Entry 2M5E (solution NMR); this record covers chains A and B.

# Chain A
Name: Calmodulin
From: Paramecium tetraurelia
UniProt: P07463 (CALM_PARTE); residues 76-148 here correspond to UniProt positions 77-149 (UniProt number = residue number + 1)
Sequence (73 residues; each row starts with the number of its first residue):
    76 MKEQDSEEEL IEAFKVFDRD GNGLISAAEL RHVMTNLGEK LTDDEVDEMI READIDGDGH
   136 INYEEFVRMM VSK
Curated features (UniProtKB/Swiss-Prot):
  - binding site (Ca(2+)): Asp93, Asp95, Asn97, Glu104, Asp129, Asp131, Asp133, His135, Glu140
  - modified residue: Lys115 (N6,N6,N6-trimethyllysine)

# Chain B
Name: Sodium channel protein type 2 subunit alpha
From: Rattus norvegicus
UniProt: P04775 (SCN2A_RAT); numbering as in UniProt (aligned over 1901-1927)
Sequence (27 residues; numbered 1901 to 1927; the number before each row is that of its first residue):
  1901 KRKQEEVSAI VIQRAYRRYL LKQKVKK
From the paper describing this entry:
  - conformationally variable residues (domain motion): Ile1912

# Interface between chain A and chain B
Residue-residue contacts (16):
  Glu84(A) with Tyr1916(B); Leu1920(B)
  Leu85(A) with Tyr1916(B)
  Glu87(A) with Gln1923(B)
  Ala88(A) with Tyr1916(B)
  Val91(A) with Tyr1919(B)
  Met109(A) with Val1911(B); Ile1912(B); Ala1915(B)
  Leu112(A) with Ala1915(B)
  Glu114(A) with Val1911(B)
  Glu123(A) with Lys1903(B); Gln1904(B)
  Met124(A) with Ile1912(B)
  Glu127(A) with Glu1905(B)
  Met144(A) with Ile1912(B)
Other interface residues (no listed pair), chain A (14 interface residues in all): Leu116, Met145
Other interface residues (no listed pair), chain B (12 interface residues in all): Ser1908, Gln1913
The authors on this interface:
  - specific contacts: Ala88(A)-Tyr1916(B), Val91(A)-Tyr1919(B), Met124(A)-Ser1908(B), Met144(A)-Ile1912(B) (hydrophobic contact), Ile1912(B)-Met124(A) (hydrophobic contact)
  - interface residues, chain A: Leu112(A), Met124(A), Met144(A)
  - interface residues, chain B: Val1911(B), Gln1913(B), Ala1915(B), Tyr1916(B), Tyr1919(B)

# In short
14 residues of chain A and 12 residues of chain B are in contact. The authors report contacts between Ala88(A)
and Tyr1916(B), Val91(A) and Tyr1919(B) and Met124(A) and Ser1908(B); hydrophobic contacts between Met144(A)
and Ile1912(B) and Ile1912(B) and Met124(A). From the paper: interface residues Leu112(A), Met124(A) and
Val1911(B) among others; conformational variability at Ile1912(B).
Here chain A is Calmodulin (Paramecium tetraurelia) and chain B is Sodium channel protein type 2 subunit alpha
(Rattus norvegicus). Entry 2M5E (Structure of the C-domain of Calcium-saturated Calmodulin bound to the IQ
motif of NaV1.2) was determined by solution NMR.
